2HFS - chain A; structure by X-ray diffraction, 1.75 A resolution.

[Chain A]
Name: Mevalonate kinase, putative
Organism: Leishmania major
Notes: EC 2.7.1.36
UniProt: Q4Q6K7 (Q4Q6K7_LEIMA); residue numbers follow UniProt; this construct covers 1-329
Amino-acid sequence (332 residues; each row starts with the number of its first residue; numbers below 1 keep their minus sign (Gly-2 is residue -2)):
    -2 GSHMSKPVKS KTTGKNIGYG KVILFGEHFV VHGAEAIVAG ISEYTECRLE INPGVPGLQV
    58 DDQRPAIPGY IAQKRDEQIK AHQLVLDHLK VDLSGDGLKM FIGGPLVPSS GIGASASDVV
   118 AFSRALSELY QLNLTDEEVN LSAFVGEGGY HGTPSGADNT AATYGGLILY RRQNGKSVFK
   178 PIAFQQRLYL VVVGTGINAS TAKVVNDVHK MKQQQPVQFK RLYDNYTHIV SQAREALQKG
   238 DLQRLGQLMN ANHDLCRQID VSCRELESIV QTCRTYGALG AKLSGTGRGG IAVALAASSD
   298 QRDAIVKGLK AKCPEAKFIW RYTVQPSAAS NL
Disordered / not traced: -2 to 0, 327-329
Modified positions: Mse1, Mse97, Mse208, Mse246 (selenomethionine; parent Met)
Sequence notes: cloning artifact (-2 to 0); modified residue (1, 97, 208, 246)
From the paper describing this entry:
  - contacts within the chain: Glu24-Lys279 (hydrogen bond), His25-Thr283 (hydrogen bond), Leu21-Lys279 (hydrogen bond), Ile20-Ser281 (hydrogen bond)
  - catalytic residues: Lys18, Asp155 (proposed by the authors, not directly observed)

[In short]
From the paper: catalytic residues Lys18 and Asp155; contacts within the chain involving Glu24, Lys279 and
His25 among others.
Chain A is Mevalonate kinase, putative (Leishmania major); the structure, Crystal structure of L. major
mevalonate kinase, was determined by X-ray diffraction, deposited together with 2HFU.
